Entry 3L72 (X-ray diffraction, 3.06 A resolution); this record covers chains D and J of the 20 polymer chains in the assembly.

[Chain D]
Molecule: Mitochondrial cytochrome C1, heme protein
Source organism: Gallus gallus
Notes: EC 1.10.2.2
UniProtKB: D0VX26 (D0VX26_CHICK); residue numbers follow UniProt; this construct covers 1-241
Sequence (241 residues; each row starts with the number of its first residue):
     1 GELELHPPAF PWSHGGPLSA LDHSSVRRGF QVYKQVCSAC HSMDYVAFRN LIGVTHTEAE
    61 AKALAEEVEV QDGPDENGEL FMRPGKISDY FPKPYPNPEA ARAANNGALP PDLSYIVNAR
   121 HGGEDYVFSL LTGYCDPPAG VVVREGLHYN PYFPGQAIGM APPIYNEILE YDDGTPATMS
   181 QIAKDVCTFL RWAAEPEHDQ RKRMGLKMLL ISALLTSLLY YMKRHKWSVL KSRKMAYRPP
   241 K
Metal / ion sites: heme c Fe: His41, Met160
Small-molecule neighbours: heme c (HEC): Val32, Val36, Cys37, Ala39, Cys40, His41, Asn105, Ala108, Leu109, Pro110, Pro111, Leu113, Ile116, Arg120, Tyr126, Val127, Leu130, Leu131, Phe153, Ile158, Gly159, Met160, Pro163, Ile164, Val186

[Chain J]
Molecule: Mitochondrial ubiquinol-cytochrome C reductase 7.2 kDa protein
Source organism: Gallus gallus
Notes: EC 1.10.2.2
UniProtKB: D0VX27 (D0VX27_CHICK); residues 4-64 here correspond to UniProt positions 1-61 (UniProt number = residue number - 3)
Sequence (61 residues; each row starts with the number of its first residue):
     4 ALLRQAYSAL FRRTSTFALT VVLGAVLFER AFDQGADAIF EHLNEGKLWK HIKHKYEASE
    64 E

[Chain D / chain J interface]
Pairs across the interface (37):
  Ser13(D) - Lys50(J)  hydrogen bond (backbone-side chain)
  Leu18(D) - Phe43(J)
  Leu18(D) - Asn47(J)  hydrogen bond (backbone-side chain)
  Ser19(D) - Asn47(J)
  Ser19(D) - Lys50(J)
  Ala20(D) - Asn47(J)  hydrogen bond (backbone-side chain)
  Ala20(D) - Lys50(J)  hydrogen bond (backbone-side chain)
  Ala20(D) - Leu51(J)  hydrophobic
  Leu21(D) - Lys50(J)
  Asp22(D) - Lys50(J)
  His23(D) - Lys50(J)  hydrogen bond (backbone-backbone)
  His23(D) - Trp52(J)  hydrogen bond (side chain-backbone)
  Ser24(D) - Gly49(J)
  Ser24(D) - Ile55(J)
  Arg27(D) - Tyr59(J)
  Gly53(D) - Trp52(J)
  Val54(D) - Trp52(J)
  Thr55(D) - Trp52(J)
  His56(D) - Trp52(J)
  Thr57(D) - Trp52(J)
  Thr57(D) - Tyr59(J)  hydrogen bond (side chain-backbone)
  Glu60(D) - Tyr59(J)
  Glu60(D) - Glu63(J)
  Asp199(D) - Phe43(J)
  Asp199(D) - Leu51(J)
  Arg203(D) - Asp40(J)  salt bridge
  Arg203(D) - Phe43(J)
  Arg203(D) - Glu44(J)  salt bridge
  Leu206(D) - Ala39(J)
  Lys207(D) - Phe35(J)
  Lys207(D) - Asp36(J)  salt bridge
  Lys207(D) - Ala39(J)
  Lys207(D) - Asp40(J)  salt bridge
  Leu210(D) - Phe35(J)  hydrophobic
  Ile211(D) - Phe31(J)  hydrophobic
  Ile211(D) - Phe35(J)  hydrophobic
  Leu214(D) - Phe31(J)  hydrophobic
Also at the interface, not in a pair above, chain D (23 interface residues in all): Lys202
Also at the interface, not in a pair above, chain J (18 interface residues in all): Ile42, Leu46, Glu60

[Overview]
23 residues of chain D and 18 residues of chain J are in contact; the contacts include 7 hydrogen bonds and 4
salt bridges. Polar contacts include Arg203(D)-Asp40(J), Arg203(D)-Glu44(J) and Lys207(D)-Asp36(J). Bound to
chain D: heme c.
Chain D is Mitochondrial cytochrome C1, heme protein and chain J is Mitochondrial ubiquinol-cytochrome C
reductase 7.2 kDa protein, both from Gallus gallus; the structure, Chicken cytochrome BC1 complex with
kresoxim-I-dimethyl bound, was determined by X-ray diffraction.
